9CH7 - chains A and D of the 4 polymer chains in the assembly; structure by X-ray diffraction, 2.20 A resolution.

Chain A:
Name: TP-methylase family protein
Organism: Shewanella oneidensis
Reference sequence: Q8EGW3 (Q8EGW3_SHEON); residues 1-263 here = UniProt positions 1-263
Amino-acid sequence (263 residues; numbered 1 to 263; the number before each row is that of its first residue):
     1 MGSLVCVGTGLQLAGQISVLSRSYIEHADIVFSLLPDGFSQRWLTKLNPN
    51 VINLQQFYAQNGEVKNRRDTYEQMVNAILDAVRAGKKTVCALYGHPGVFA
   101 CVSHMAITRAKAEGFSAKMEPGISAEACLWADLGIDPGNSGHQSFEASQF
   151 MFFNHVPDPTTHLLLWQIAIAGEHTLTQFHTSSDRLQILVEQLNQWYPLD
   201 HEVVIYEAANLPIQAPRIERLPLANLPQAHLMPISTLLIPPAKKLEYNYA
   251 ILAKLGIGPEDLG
Unresolved in the structure: 1, 175-181

Chain D:
Name: Extradiol ring-cleavage dioxygenase LigAB LigA subunit domain-containing protein
Organism: Shewanella oneidensis
Reference sequence: Q8EGW2 (Q8EGW2_SHEON); residues 1-71 here = UniProt positions 1-71
Amino-acid sequence (78 residues; row label = number of the first residue in the row; numbers below 1 keep their minus sign (Met-6 is residue -6)):
    -6 MHHHHHHMSGLSDFFTQLGQDAQLMEDYKQNPEAVMRAHGLTDEQINAVM
    44 TGDMEKLKTLSGDSSYQSALVISHGNGD
Unresolved in the structure: -6 to -1, 57-61, 71
Construct notes: initiating methionine (-6); expression tag (-5 to 0); engineered mutation Ala62 (Tyr in Q8EGW2)

How chain A and chain D interact:
Contacting residue pairs (17):
  Ser3(A) with Glu19(D)
  Val19(A) with Gln13(D)
  Leu20(A) with Gly12(D); Gln13(D); Ala15(D)
  Ser23(A) with Gln13(D); Asp14(D); Ala15(D), hydrogen bond (side chain-backbone)
  Tyr24(A) with Ala15(D); Met18(D); Glu19(D), hydrogen bond
  His27(A) with Asp14(D); Gln16(D)
  Lys87(A) with Gln16(D), hydrogen bond
  Lys118(A) with Lys22(D)
  Leu262(A) with Asn69(D)
  Gly263(A) with Asn69(D), hydrogen bond (backbone-side chain)
Also at the interface, not in a pair above, chain A (13 interface residues in all): Val5, Ser116, Asp136
Also at the interface, not in a pair above, chain D (10 interface residues in all): Ser66

In short:
The interface between chain A and chain D involves 13 residues on one side and 10 on the other, with 4
hydrogen bonds. Polar contacts include Ser23(A)-Ala15(D), Tyr24(A)-Glu19(D) and Lys87(A)-Gln16(D).
Here chain A is TP-methylase family protein and chain D is Extradiol ring-cleavage dioxygenase LigAB LigA
subunit domain-containing protein, both from Shewanella oneidensis. Entry 9CH7 (Structure of the
alpha-N-methyltransferase (SonM) and RiPP precursor (SonA-Y62A) heteromeric complex (bound to SAH - structure
...) was determined by X-ray diffraction, deposited together with 9CGW, 9CH0, 9CH1, 9CH2, 9CH3, 9CH5, 9CHI and
9CHK.
